6W77 - chains A and T of the 18 polymer chains in the assembly; structure by electron microscopy, 3.60 A resolution.

# Chain A
Molecule: 1542-nt RNA strand
Source organism: Escherichia coli (strain K12)
Sequence (1542 nucleotides; numbered 1 to 1542; the number before each row is that of its first residue):
     1 AAAUUGAAGAGUUUGAUCAUGGCUCAGAUUGAACGCUGGCGGCAGGCCUA
    51 ACACAUGCAAGUCGAACGGUAACAGGAAGAAGCUUGCUUCUUUGCUGACG
   101 AGUGGCGGACGGGUGAGUAAUGUCUGGGAAACUGCCUGAUGGAGGGGGAU
   151 AACUACUGGAAACGGUAGCUAAUACCGCAUAACGUCGCAAGACCAAAGAG
   201 GGGGACCUUCGGGCCUCUUGCCAUCGGAUGUGCCCAGAUGGGAUUAGCUA
   251 GUAGGUGGGGUAACGGCUCACCUAGGCGACGAUCCCUAGCUGGUCUGAGA
   301 GGAUGACCAGCCACACUGGAACUGAGACACGGUCCAGACUCCUACGGGAG
   351 GCAGCAGUGGGGAAUAUUGCACAAUGGGCGCAAGCCUGAUGCAGCCAUGC
   401 CGCGUGUAUGAAGAAGGCCUUCGGGUUGUAAAGUACUUUCAGCGGGGAGG
   451 AAGGGAGUAAAGUUAAUACCUUUGCUCAUUGACGUUACCCGCAGAAGAAG
   501 CACCGGCUAACUCCGUGCCAGCAGCCGCGGUAAUACGGAGGGUGCAAGCG
   551 UUAAUCGGAAUUACUGGGCGUAAAGCGCACGCAGGCGGUUUGUUAAGUCA
   601 GAUGUGAAAUCCCCGGGCUCAACCUGGGAACUGCAUCUGAUACUGGCAAG
   651 CUUGAGUCUCGUAGAGGGGGGUAGAAUUCCAGGUGUAGCGGUGAAAUGCG
   701 UAGAGAUCUGGAGGAAUACCGGUGGCGAAGGCGGCCCCCUGGACGAAGAC
   751 UGACGCUCAGGUGCGAAAGCGUGGGGAGCAAACAGGAUUAGAUACCCUGG
   801 UAGUCCACGCCGUAAACGAUGUCGACUUGGAGGUUGUGCCCUUGAGGCGU
   851 GGCUUCCGGAGCUAACGCGUUAAGUCGACCGCCUGGGGAGUACGGCCGCA
   901 AGGUUAAAACUCAAAUGAAUUGACGGGGGCCCGCACAAGCGGUGGAGCAU
   951 GUGGUUUAAUUCGAUGCAACGCGAAGAACCUUACCUGGUCUUGACAUCCA
  1001 CGGAAGUUUUCAGAGAUGAGAAUGUGCCUUCGGGAACCGUGAGACAGGUG
  1051 CUGCAUGGCUGUCGUCAGCUCGUGUUGUGAAAUGUUGGGUUAAGUCCCGC
  1101 AACGAGCGCAACCCUUAUCCUUUGUUGCCAGCGGUCCGGCCGGGAACUCA
  1151 AAGGAGACUGCCAGUGAUAAACUGGAGGAAGGUGGGGAUGACGUCAAGUC
  1201 AUCAUGGCCCUUACGACCAGGGCUACACACGUGCUACAAUGGCGCAUACA
  1251 AAGAGAAGCGACCUCGCGAGAGCAAGCGGACCUCAUAAAGUGCGUCGUAG
  1301 UCCGGAUUGGAGUCUGCAACUCGACUCCAUGAAGUCGGAAUCGCUAGUAA
  1351 UCGUGGAUCAGAAUGCCACGGUGAAUACGUUCCCGGGCCUUGUACACACC
  1401 GCCCGUCACACCAUGGGAGUGGGUUGCAAAAGAAGUAGGUAGCUUAACCU
  1451 UCGGGAGGGCGCUUACCACUUUGUGAUUCAUGACUGGGGUGAAGUCGUAA
  1501 CAAGGUAACCGUAGGGGAACCUGCGGUUGGAUCACCUCCUUA
Unresolved in the structure: 1391-1393, 1401-1407, 1494-1503, 1540-1542
Reported in the primary citation:
  - conformationally variable residues: U921 to G925, U1391 to A1396, C1397 to C1407, G1494 to A1503, U1532 to A1534

# Chain T
Molecule: 30S ribosomal protein S20
Source organism: Escherichia coli (strain K12)
Reference sequence: P0A7U7 (RS20_ECOLI); residue numbers follow UniProt; this construct covers 1-87
Amino-acid sequence (87 residues; numbered 1 to 87; the number before each row is that of its first residue):
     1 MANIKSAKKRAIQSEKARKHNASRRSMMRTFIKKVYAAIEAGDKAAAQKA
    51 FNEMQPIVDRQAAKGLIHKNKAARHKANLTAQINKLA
Unresolved in the structure: 1, 87

# How chain A and chain T interact
Residue-residue contacts - 64 pairs, chain A then chain T:
  A60(A) - Ile4(T)  sugar contact
  G61(A) - Ile4(T)  phosphate contact
  G61(A) - Ser6(T)  base contact
  U62(A) - Lys9(T)  base contact
  U103(A) - Lys9(T)  phosphate contact
  G104(A) - Lys9(T)  base contact
  G104(A) - Gln13(T)  phosphate contact
  G104(A) - Lys16(T)  phosphate contact
  G107(A) - Ser6(T)  hydrogen bond to the base
  G107(A) - Arg10(T)  hydrogen bond to the base
  G108(A) - Arg10(T)  base contact
  C132(A) - His68(T)  hydrogen bond to the phosphate
  U133(A) - His68(T)  salt bridge to the phosphate
  C175(A) - His20(T)  phosphate contact
  C176(A) - His20(T)  salt bridge to the phosphate
  C176(A) - Arg24(T)  sugar contact
  C176(A) - Lys64(T)  salt bridge to the phosphate
  G177(A) - Arg60(T)  salt bridge to the phosphate
  C178(A) - Arg60(T)  salt bridge to the phosphate
  U185(A) - Ala73(T)  sugar contact
  C186(A) - Thr80(T)  sugar contact
  A192(A) - Gln55(T)  hydrogen bond to the base
  C193(A) - Gln55(T)  sugar contact
  C193(A) - Pro56(T)  phosphate contact
  C193(A) - Asp59(T)  hydrogen bond to the sugar
  C194(A) - Asp59(T)  sugar contact
  C194(A) - Arg60(T)  phosphate contact
  C194(A) - Ala63(T)  sugar contact
  A195(A) - Arg60(T)  phosphate contact
  U224(A) - Lys69(T)  phosphate contact
  G259(A) - Tyr36(T)  phosphate contact
  G259(A) - Asn78(T)  phosphate contact
  G260(A) - His75(T)  salt bridge to the phosphate
  U261(A) - Lys71(T)  salt bridge to the phosphate
  U261(A) - Arg74(T)  salt bridge to the phosphate
  A262(A) - Asn70(T)  hydrogen bond to the sugar
  A263(A) - Arg74(T)  salt bridge to the phosphate
  C322(A) - Ser14(T)  sugar contact
  C322(A) - Arg18(T)  sugar contact
  U323(A) - Ala17(T)  sugar contact
  U323(A) - Asn21(T)  phosphate contact
  U323(A) - Arg25(T)  salt bridge to the phosphate
  G331(A) - Asn3(T)  hydrogen bond to the sugar
  G332(A) - Ala2(T)  hydrogen bond to the phosphate
  G332(A) - Asn3(T)  hydrogen bond to the phosphate
  G332(A) - Ile4(T)  hydrogen bond to the phosphate
  G332(A) - Ala7(T)  phosphate contact
  U333(A) - Ala2(T)  phosphate contact
  U333(A) - Glu15(T)  sugar contact
  G350(A) - Ala2(T)  phosphate contact
  G351(A) - Asn3(T)  phosphate contact
  A1437(A) - Arg29(T)  salt bridge to the phosphate
  G1438(A) - Arg29(T)  salt bridge to the phosphate
  G1439(A) - Lys33(T)  salt bridge to the phosphate
  U1440(A) - Lys33(T)  salt bridge to the phosphate
  A1456(A) - Lys34(T)  hydrogen bond to the phosphate
  G1457(A) - Met27(T)  sugar contact
  G1457(A) - Thr30(T)  hydrogen bond to the phosphate
  G1457(A) - Lys34(T)  salt bridge to the phosphate
  G1458(A) - Ser23(T)  sugar contact
  G1458(A) - Ser26(T)  hydrogen bond to the phosphate
  G1458(A) - Met27(T)  hydrogen bond to the phosphate
  G1458(A) - Thr30(T)  phosphate contact
  G1459(A) - Ser26(T)  phosphate contact
Other interface residues (no listed pair), chain A (51 interface residues in all): A101, G102, G105, C106, A131, G184, G187, A196, G258, G324, A1447
Other interface residues (no listed pair), chain T (48 interface residues in all): Lys5, Ala11, Ala22, Phe31, Gln61, Lys76, Ala77, Gln82

# Summary
51 residues of chain A and 48 residues of chain T are in contact; the contacts include 14 hydrogen bonds and
15 salt bridges. Among the polar pairs are G107(A)-Ser6(T), G107(A)-Arg10(T) and A192(A)-Gln55(T). From the
paper: conformational variability at U921(A), U1391(A) and C1397(A) among others.
Chain A is a 1542-nt RNA strand and chain T is 30S ribosomal protein S20, both from Escherichia coli (strain
K12); the structure, 30S-Inactivated-high-Mg2+ Class A, was determined by electron microscopy, deposited
together with 6W6K, 6W7M, 6W7N and 6W7W.
